Entry 8G5K (electron microscopy, 2.90 A resolution); this record covers chains B and C of the 5 polymer chains in the assembly.

[Chain B (and C)]
Name: DNA polymerase subunit gamma-2, mitochondrial
Organism: Homo sapiens
Notes: EC 2.7.7.7; chain C of this document is another copy of the same molecule, construct and numbering; everything in this record applies to it too
UniProt: Q9UHN1 (DPOG2_HUMAN); residues 1-485 here = UniProt positions 1-485
Chain sequence (485 residues; each row starts with the number of its first residue):
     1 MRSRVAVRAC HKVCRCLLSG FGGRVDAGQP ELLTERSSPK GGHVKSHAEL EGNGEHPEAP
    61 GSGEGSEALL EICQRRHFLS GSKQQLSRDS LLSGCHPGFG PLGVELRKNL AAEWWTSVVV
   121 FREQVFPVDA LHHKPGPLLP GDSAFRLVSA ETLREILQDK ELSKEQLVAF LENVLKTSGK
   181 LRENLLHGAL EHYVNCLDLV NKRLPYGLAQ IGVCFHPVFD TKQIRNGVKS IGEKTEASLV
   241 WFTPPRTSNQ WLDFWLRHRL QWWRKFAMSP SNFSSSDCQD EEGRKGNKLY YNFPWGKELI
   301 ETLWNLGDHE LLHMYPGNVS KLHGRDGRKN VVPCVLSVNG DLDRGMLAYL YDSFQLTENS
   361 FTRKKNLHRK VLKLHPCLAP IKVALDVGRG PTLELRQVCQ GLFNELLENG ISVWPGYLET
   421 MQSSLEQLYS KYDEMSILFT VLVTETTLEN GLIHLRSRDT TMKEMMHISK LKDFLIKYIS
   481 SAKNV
Disordered / not traced: 1-67, 134-178, 222-226 (chain C: 1-67, 144-178, 223-227, 358-371)
UniProt features mapped onto this chain:
  - modified residue: Ser38 (Phosphoserine)
  - natural variant: Arg182 (R182W: In MTDPS16), Gly416 (G416A: No functional deficit), Asp433 (D433Y: In MTDPS16B), Gly451 (G451E: In PEOA4)

[Chain B / chain C interface]
Residue-residue contacts (67; chain B residue first):
  Phe78(B) with Asn195(C); Asp198(C); Leu199(C), hydrophobic
  Gly81(B) with Asn195(C), hydrogen bond (backbone-side chain)
  Ser82(B) with Asn195(C)
  His96(B) with Leu131(C)
  Pro97(B) with Leu131(C)
  Gly98(B) with Asp129(C)
  Phe99(B) with Asp129(C), hydrogen bond (backbone-side chain)
  Pro101(B) with Phe126(C), hydrophobic; Pro127(C); Cys196(C), hydrophobic; Leu199(C), hydrophobic
  Val104(B) with Pro127(C), hydrophobic; Val128(C); Asp129(C)
  Glu105(B) with Trp115(C)
  Arg107(B) with Asp129(C), salt bridge
  Lys108(B) with Trp115(C)
  Trp115(B) with Glu105(C); Lys108(C)
  Val120(B) with Leu406(C)
  Phe121(B) with Leu406(C); Leu407(C), hydrophobic
  Glu123(B) with Pro415(C); Tyr417(C); Leu418(C)
  Pro127(B) with Pro101(C)
  Val128(B) with Val104(C)
  Asp129(B) with Leu79(C); Phe99(C); Gly100(C); Pro101(C)
  Ala130(B) with Gly98(C); Phe99(C), hydrogen bond (backbone-backbone); Val104(C); Arg107(C)
  His132(B) with Ile231(C); Glu233(C), salt bridge
  His133(B) with Gly94(C); His96(C)
  Leu181(B) with Lys134(C)
  Asn195(B) with Phe78(C), hydrogen bond (side chain-backbone); Leu79(C); Ser80(C), hydrogen bond (side chain-backbone)
  Val200(B) with Glu419(C)
  Arg203(B) with Leu418(C), hydrogen bond (side chain-backbone)
  Phe215(B) with His132(C)
  Ile231(B) with His133(C)
  Glu233(B) with Leu131(C); His132(C); His133(C), salt bridge
  Phe403(B) with Arg122(C)
  Leu407(B) with Val119(C); Val120(C), hydrophobic
  Val413(B) with Arg122(C), hydrogen bond (backbone-side chain)
  Trp414(B) with Arg122(C); Phe126(C), hydrophobic
  Pro415(B) with Arg122(C); Gln124(C)
  Leu418(B) with Gln124(C)
  Glu419(B) with Arg203(C)
  Thr420(B) with Arg203(C)
  Met421(B) with Asn201(C)
  Ser480(B) with Glu408(C)
  Lys483(B) with Glu408(C)
  Asn484(B) with Glu408(C), hydrogen bond
Other interface residues (no listed pair), chain B (47 interface residues in all): Gly100, Gln124, His192, Val194, Asn201, Val213
Other interface residues (no listed pair), chain C (45 interface residues in all): Pro97, His192, Phe215, Gly232

[Overview]
47 residues of chain B face 45 of chain C across their interface; the contacts include 8 hydrogen bonds and 3
salt bridges. Polar contacts include Arg107(B)-Asp129(C), His132(B)-Glu233(C) and Glu233(B)-His133(C).
Both chains are DNA polymerase subunit gamma-2, mitochondrial (Homo sapiens). Entry 8G5K (Cryo-EM structure of
the Wedge Alignment Complex (VIII) of Human Mitochondrial DNA Polymerase Gamma) was determined by electron
microscopy (same publication as 8G5I, 8G5J, 8G5L, 8G5N, 8G5O, 8G5P and 8T7E).
